Entry 7EJ0 (electron microscopy, 3.20 A resolution); this record covers chains B and H of the 5 polymer chains in the assembly.

# Chain B
Protein: Guanine nucleotide-binding protein G(I)/G(S)/G(T) subunit beta-1
Organism: Homo sapiens
UniProtKB: P62873 (GBB1_HUMAN); numbering as in UniProt (aligned over 2-340)
Chain sequence (349 residues; row label = number of the first residue in the row; numbers below 1 keep their minus sign (His-8 is residue -8)):
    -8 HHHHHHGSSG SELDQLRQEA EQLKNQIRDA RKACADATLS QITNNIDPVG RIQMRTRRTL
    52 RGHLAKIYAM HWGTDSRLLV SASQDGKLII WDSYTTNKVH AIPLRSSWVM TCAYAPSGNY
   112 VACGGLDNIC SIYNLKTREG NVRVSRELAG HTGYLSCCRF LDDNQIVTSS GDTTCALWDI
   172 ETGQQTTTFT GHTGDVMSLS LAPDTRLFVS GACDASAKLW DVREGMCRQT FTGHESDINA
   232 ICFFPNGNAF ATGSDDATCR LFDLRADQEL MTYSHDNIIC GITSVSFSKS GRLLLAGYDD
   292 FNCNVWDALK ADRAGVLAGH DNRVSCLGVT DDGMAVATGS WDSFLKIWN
Unresolved in the structure: -8 to 5
Differences from the reference sequence: expression tag (-8 to 1)
UniProt features mapped onto this chain:
  - modified residue: Ser2 (N-acetylserine), His266 (Phosphohistidine)
  - natural variant: Leu30 (L30F: In MRD42; uncertain significance), Arg52 (R52G: In MRD42), Gly64 (G64V: In MRD42), Asp76 (D76E: In MRD42; D76G: In MRD42), Gly77 (G77S: In MRD42), Lys78 (K78R: In MRD42), Ile80 (I80N: In MRD42; I80T: In MRD42), His91 (H91R: In MRD42; uncertain significance), Ala92 (A92T: In MRD42), Pro94 (P94S: In MRD42), Leu95 (L95P: In MRD42), Arg96 (R96L: In MRD42), 5 further natural variant entries in UniProt
Cystine bridges: Cys121-Cys149

# Chain H
Protein: scFv16
Organism: Mus musculus
Notes: antibody fragment or engineered binder
Chain sequence (307 residues; numbered -37 to 257 plus 15 insertion-coded residues; 3 numbers in that range are skipped by the numbering (no residue carries them; nothing is unmodelled there); the number before each row is that of its first residue; a row labelled like 120A-120O holds insertion residues (120A, then the next letters in order); numbers below 1 keep their minus sign (Met-37 is residue -37)):
   -37 MLLVNQSHQG FNKEHTSKMV SAIVLYVLLA AAAHSAFADV QLVESGGGLV QPGGSRKLSC
    23 SASGFAFSSF GMHWVRQAPE KGLEWVAYIS SGSGTIYYAD TVKGRFTISR DDPKNTLFLQ
    83 MTSLRSEDTA MYYCVRSIYY YGSSPFDFWG QGTTLTVS
120A-120O SGGGGSGGGGSGGGG
   124 SDIVMTQATS SVPVTPGESV SISCRSSKSL LHSNGNTYLY WFLQRPGQSP QLLIYRMSNL
   184 ASGVPDRFSG SGSGTAFTLT ISRLEAEDVG VYYCMQHLEY PLTFGAGTKL ELKGSLEVLF
   244 QGPAAAHHHH HHHH
Unresolved in the structure: -37 to 0, 120A-120O, 237-257
Cystine bridges: Cys22-Cys96, Cys147-Cys217

# Interface between chain B and chain H
Contacting residue pairs - 9 pairs, chain B then chain H:
  Asp66(B) with Tyr103(H)
  Arg68(B) with Tyr103(H)
  Leu69(B) with Tyr103(H), hydrophobic
  Val90(B) with Tyr102(H), hydrophobic
  Arg129(B) with Val2(H); Arg98(H), hydrogen bond (backbone-side chain); Phe110(H)
  Glu130(B) with Phe27(H); Ala28(H)
Interface residues without a listed pair, chain B (9 interface residues in all): Asp83, His91, Gly131
Interface residues without a listed pair, chain H (9 interface residues in all): Gly26, Phe32

# Summary
Chain B and chain H each contribute 9 residues to their interface, with 1 hydrogen bond. Its one
hydrogen-bonded contact is Arg129(B)-Arg98(H).
Here chain B is Guanine nucleotide-binding protein G(I)/G(S)/G(T) subunit beta-1 (Homo sapiens) and chain H is
scFv16 (Mus musculus). Entry 7EJ0 (Structure of the alpha2A-adrenergic receptor GoA signaling complex) was
determined by electron microscopy, deposited together with 7EJ8, 7EJA and 7EJK.
